PDB entry 7K5Y | electron microscopy, 2.76 A resolution | chains A and J of the 13 polymer chains in the assembly

# Chain A
Molecule: Histone H3.1
Source organism: Homo sapiens
UniProt: P68431 (H31_HUMAN); residues 0-135 here correspond to UniProt positions 1-136 (UniProt number = residue number + 1)
Amino-acid sequence (136 residues; numbered 0 to 135; the number before each row is that of its first residue; numbering starts at 0):
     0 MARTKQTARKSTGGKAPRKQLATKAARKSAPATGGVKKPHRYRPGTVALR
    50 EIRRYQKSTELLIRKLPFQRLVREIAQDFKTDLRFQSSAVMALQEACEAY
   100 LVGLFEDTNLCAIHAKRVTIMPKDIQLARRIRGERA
Disordered / not traced: 0-36, 134-135
Swiss-Prot annotation at these positions:
  - modified residue: Arg2 (Asymmetric dimethylarginine), Thr3 (Phosphothreonine), Lys4 (Allysine), Gln5 (5-glutamyl dopamine), Thr6 (Phosphothreonine), Arg8 (Citrulline), Lys9 (N6,N6,N6-trimethyllysine), Ser10 (ADP-ribosylserine), Thr11 (Phosphothreonine), Lys14 (N6-(2-hydroxyisobutyryl)lysine), Arg17 (Asymmetric dimethylarginine), Lys18 (N6-(2-hydroxyisobutyryl)lysine), Lys23 (N6-(2-hydroxyisobutyryl)lysine), Arg26 (Citrulline), Lys27 (N6,N6,N6-trimethyllysine), Ser28 (ADP-ribosylserine), Lys36 (N6,N6,N6-trimethyllysine), Lys37 (N6-methyllysine), Tyr41 (Phosphotyrosine), Lys56 (N6,N6,N6-trimethyllysine) and 8 more in UniProt
  - lipidation: Lys18 (N6-decanoyllysine)

# Chain J
Molecule: 197-nt DNA strand
Source organism: Homo sapiens
Sequence (197 nucleotides; numbered 1 to 197; the number before each row is that of its first residue):
     1 GGGGTGGTCGCTGTTCAATACATGCACAGGATGTATATATCTGACACGTG
    51 CCTGGAGACTAGGGAGTAATCCCCTTGGCGGTTAAAACGCGGGGGACAGC
   101 GCGTACGTGCGTTTAAGCGGTGCTAGAGCTGTCTACGACCAATTGAGCGG
   151 CCTCGGCACCGGGATTCTCCAGGGCGGCCGCGTATAGGGTCCAGCCC

# Interface between chain A and chain J
Pairs across the interface - 23 pairs, chain A then chain J:
  Lys37(A) with DA171(J), salt bridge to the phosphate
  Arg40(A) with DG91(J), base contact
  Tyr41(A) with DT168(J), phosphate contact; DC169(J), sugar contact
  Arg42(A) with DG94(J), salt bridge to the phosphate; DC169(J), hydrogen bond to the phosphate
  Thr45(A) with DT168(J), sugar contact; DC169(J), hydrogen bond to the phosphate
  Arg63(A) with DA86(J), phosphate contact
  Arg72(A) with DT76(J), salt bridge to the phosphate
  Arg83(A) with DT75(J), phosphate contact; DT76(J), phosphate contact
  Phe84(A) with DT75(J), phosphate contact; DT76(J), hydrogen bond to the phosphate
  Gln85(A) with DT75(J), phosphate contact
  Ser86(A) with DT75(J), phosphate contact
  Arg116(A) with DA96(J), phosphate contact; DC97(J), phosphate contact
  Val117(A) with DG95(J), sugar contact; DA96(J), hydrogen bond to the phosphate
  Thr118(A) with DG95(J), phosphate contact; DA96(J), hydrogen bond to the phosphate
  Met120(A) with DA96(J), phosphate contact
Also at the interface, not in a pair above, chain A (18 interface residues in all): His39, Pro43, Lys115
Also at the interface, not in a pair above, chain J (14 interface residues in all): DA85, DG93, DC170

# Summary
18 residues of chain A face 14 of chain J across their interface, with 5 hydrogen bonds and 3 salt bridges.
Polar pairs include Arg42(A)-DC169(J), Thr45(A)-DC169(J) and Phe84(A)-DT76(J).
Chain A is Histone H3.1 and chain J is a 197-nt DNA strand, both from Homo sapiens; the structure, Cryo-EM
structure of a chromatosome containing human linker histone H1.4, was determined by electron microscopy (same
publication as 7K5X, 7K60, 7K61 and 7K63).
